Entry 6LVD (electron microscopy, 3.20 A resolution); this record covers chains E and F of the 8 polymer chains in the assembly.

# Chain E
Name: N, N-dimethylformamidase large subunit
From: Paracoccus sp. SSG05
Notes: EC 3.5.1.56
UniProt: I6NT79 (I6NT79_9RHOB); residue numbers follow UniProt; this construct covers 1-762
Sequence (775 residues; numbered 1 to 775; the number before each row is that of its first residue):
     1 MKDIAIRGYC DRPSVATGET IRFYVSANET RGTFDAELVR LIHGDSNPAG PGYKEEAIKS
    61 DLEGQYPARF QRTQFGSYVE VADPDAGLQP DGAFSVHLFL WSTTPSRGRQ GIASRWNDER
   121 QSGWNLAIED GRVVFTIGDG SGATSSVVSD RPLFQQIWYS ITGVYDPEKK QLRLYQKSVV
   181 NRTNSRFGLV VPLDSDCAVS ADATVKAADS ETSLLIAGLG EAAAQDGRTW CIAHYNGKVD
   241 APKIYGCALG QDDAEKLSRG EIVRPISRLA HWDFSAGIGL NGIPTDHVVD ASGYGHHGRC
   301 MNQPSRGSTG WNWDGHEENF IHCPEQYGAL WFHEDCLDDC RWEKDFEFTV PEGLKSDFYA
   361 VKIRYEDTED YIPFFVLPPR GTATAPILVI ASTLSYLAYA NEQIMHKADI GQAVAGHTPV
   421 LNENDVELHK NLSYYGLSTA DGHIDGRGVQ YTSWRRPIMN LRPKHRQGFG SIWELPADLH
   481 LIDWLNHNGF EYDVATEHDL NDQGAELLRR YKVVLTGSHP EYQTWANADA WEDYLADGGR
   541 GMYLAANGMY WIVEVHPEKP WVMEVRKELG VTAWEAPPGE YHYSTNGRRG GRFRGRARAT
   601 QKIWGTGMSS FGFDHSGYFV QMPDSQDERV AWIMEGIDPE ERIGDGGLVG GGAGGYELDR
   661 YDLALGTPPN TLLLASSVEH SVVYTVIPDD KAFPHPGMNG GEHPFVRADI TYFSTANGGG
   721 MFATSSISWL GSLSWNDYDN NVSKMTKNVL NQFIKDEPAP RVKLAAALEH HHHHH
Not modelled in the structure: 408-418, 466-468, 762-775
Sequence notes: engineered mutation Ala440 (Tyr in I6NT79); expression tag (763-775)
From the paper describing this entry:
  - mutagenesis - Y440A: abolished binding to Fe
  - catalytic residues: His519
  - mutagenesis - E521A: abolished catalytic activity
  - mutagenesis - S395A: unchanged catalytic activity on DMF
  - mutagenesis - H519A, N547A, E657A: abolished catalytic activity on DMF
  - catalytic residues: Asn547, Glu657 (proposed by the authors, not directly observed)

# Chain F
Name: N, N-dimethylformamidase small subunit
From: Paracoccus sp. SSG05
Notes: EC 3.5.1.56
UniProt: I6NWZ0 (I6NWZ0_9RHOB); residues 1-132 here = UniProt positions 1-132
Sequence (132 residues; each row starts with the number of its first residue):
     1 MTEASESCVR DPSNYRDRSA DWYAFYDERR RKEIIDIIDE HPEIVEEHAA NPFGYRKHPS
    61 PYLQRVHNYF RMQPTFGRYY IYSEREWDAY RIATIREFGE LPELGDERFK TEEEAMHAVF
   121 LRRIEDVRAE LA
Not modelled in the structure: 1-7, 96-100, 132

# Chain E / chain F interface
Residue-residue contacts (51; chain E residue first):
  Met1(E) - Pro102(F)
  Met1(E) - Leu104(F)  hydrophobic
  Lys2(E) - Tyr82(F)
  Lys2(E) - Glu84(F)  hydrogen bond (backbone-side chain)
  Arg151(E) - Arg10(F)
  Pro152(E) - Asp11(F)
  Pro152(E) - Pro12(F)
  Leu153(E) - Pro12(F)
  Phe154(E) - Val9(F)  hydrophobic
  Phe154(E) - Pro12(F)  hydrophobic
  Pro192(E) - Cys8(F)
  Pro192(E) - Val9(F)  hydrogen bond (backbone-backbone)
  Leu193(E) - Val9(F)
  Asp194(E) - Cys8(F)
  Asp194(E) - Val9(F)  hydrogen bond (backbone-backbone)
  Asp194(E) - Arg10(F)  salt bridge
  Ile404(E) - Tyr80(F)
  Met405(E) - Tyr80(F)
  Met405(E) - Ile95(F)  hydrophobic
  Met405(E) - Pro102(F)
  Pro419(E) - Tyr80(F)
  Pro419(E) - Ile81(F)  hydrogen bond (backbone-backbone)
  Val420(E) - Ile81(F)
  Leu421(E) - Tyr80(F)  hydrophobic
  Leu421(E) - Ile81(F)  hydrogen bond (backbone-backbone)
  Leu421(E) - Tyr82(F)
  Leu421(E) - Ser83(F)  hydrogen bond (backbone-backbone)
  Asn422(E) - Tyr82(F)
  Asn422(E) - Ser83(F)
  Glu423(E) - Tyr82(F)
  Glu423(E) - Ser83(F)
  Glu423(E) - Glu84(F)
  Glu423(E) - Arg85(F)
  His465(E) - Arg85(F)
  Phe469(E) - Phe53(F)  hydrophobic
  Phe469(E) - Glu112(F)
  Phe613(E) - Arg71(F)
  Asp614(E) - Phe53(F)
  His615(E) - Phe53(F)  hydrogen bond (side chain-backbone)
  His615(E) - Gly54(F)  hydrogen bond (side chain-backbone)
  His615(E) - His58(F)
  Ser616(E) - Arg56(F)  hydrogen bond (backbone-side chain)
  Asp645(E) - Arg56(F)  salt bridge
  Gly646(E) - Tyr55(F)
  Gly650(E) - Tyr55(F)
  Gly651(E) - Tyr55(F)  hydrogen bond (backbone-side chain)
  Gly651(E) - Arg56(F)  hydrogen bond (backbone-side chain)
  Glu679(E) - His58(F)  hydrogen bond (backbone-side chain)
  His680(E) - His58(F)
  Ser681(E) - His58(F)
  Val682(E) - Gln64(F)
Also at the interface, not in a pair above, chain E (35 interface residues in all): Val426, Lys430, Gly470, Gly617, Tyr618
Also at the interface, not in a pair above, chain F (25 interface residues in all): Tyr79, Leu101, Met116

# Overview
35 residues of chain E face 25 of chain F across their interface, with 12 hydrogen bonds and 2 salt bridges.
Polar contacts include Asp194(E)-Arg10(F), Asp645(E)-Arg56(F) and Lys2(E)-Glu84(F). From the paper: catalytic
residues His519(E), Asn547(E) and Glu657(E); H519A, N547A and E657A of chain E abolish catalytic activity on
DMF; 6 substitutions were tested in all.
Chain E is N, N-dimethylformamidase large subunit and chain F is N, N-dimethylformamidase small subunit, both
from Paracoccus sp. SSG05; the structure, Structure of Dimethylformamidase, tetramer, Y440A mutant, was
determined by electron microscopy together with 6LVV, 6LVB, 6LVC and 6LVE from the same study.
